Entry 5TX6 (X-ray diffraction, 2.75 A resolution); this record covers chain A.

== Chain A ==
Molecule: Transforming growth factor beta-2
From: Mus musculus
UniProt: P27090 (TGFB2_MOUSE); residues 1-112 here correspond to UniProt positions 303-414 (UniProt number = residue number + 302)
Chain sequence (93 residues; numbered 0 to 112; 20 numbers in that range are skipped by the numbering (no residue carries them; nothing is unmodelled there); the number before each row is that of its first residue; numbering starts at 0):
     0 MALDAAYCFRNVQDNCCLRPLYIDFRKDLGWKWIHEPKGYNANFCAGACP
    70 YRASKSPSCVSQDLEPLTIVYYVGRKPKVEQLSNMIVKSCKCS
Unresolved in the structure: 0, 70-73
Sequence notes: initiating methionine (0); engineered mutation R25 (Lys327 in P27090), K26 (Arg328 in P27090), R71 (Glu373 in P27090), K74 (Ala376 in P27090), S77 (Cys379 in P27090), V89 (Leu391 in P27090), V92 (Ile394 in P27090), R94 (Asn396 in P27090), K95 (Thr397 in P27090), V98 (Ile400 in P27090)
Disulfide bonds: C7-C16, C15-C78, C44-C109, C48-C111
Metal / ion sites: Ca2+: E99, Q100 (shared with 2 residues of chain B)

== Overview ==
The Ca2+ site is built by E99 and Q100.
Chain A is Transforming growth factor beta-2 (Mus musculus); the structure, Structure of TGF-beta2 derivative
with deletion of residues 52-71 and 10 single amino acid mutations (mmTGF-beta2-7M), was determined by X-ray
diffraction (same publication as 5TX2 and 5TX4).
